Entry 8Y53 (electron microscopy, 2.93 A resolution); this record covers chains B and G of the 6 polymer chains in the assembly.

[Chain B]
Molecule: Guanine nucleotide-binding protein G(I)/G(S)/G(T) subunit beta-1
Source organism: Homo sapiens
Reference sequence: P62873 (GBB1_HUMAN); residues 7-345 here correspond to UniProt positions 2-340 (UniProt number = residue number - 5)
Chain sequence (345 residues; row label = number of the first residue in the row):
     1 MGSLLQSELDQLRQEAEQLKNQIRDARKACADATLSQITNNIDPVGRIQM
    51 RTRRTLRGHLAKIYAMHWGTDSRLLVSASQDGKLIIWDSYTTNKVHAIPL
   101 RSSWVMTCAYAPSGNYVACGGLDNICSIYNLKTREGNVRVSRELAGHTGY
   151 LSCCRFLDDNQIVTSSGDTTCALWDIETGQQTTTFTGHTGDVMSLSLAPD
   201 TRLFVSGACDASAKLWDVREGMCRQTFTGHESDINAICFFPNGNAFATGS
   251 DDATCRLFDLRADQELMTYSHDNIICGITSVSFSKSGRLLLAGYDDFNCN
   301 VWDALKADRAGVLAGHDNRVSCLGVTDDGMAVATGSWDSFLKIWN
Unresolved in the structure: 1-7
Sequence notes: initiating methionine (1); expression tag (2-6)
Swiss-Prot annotation at these positions:
  - modified residue: S7 (N-acetylserine), H271 (Phosphohistidine)

[Chain G]
Molecule: Guanine nucleotide-binding protein G(I)/G(S)/G(O) subunit gamma-2
Source organism: Homo sapiens
Reference sequence: P59768 (GBG2_HUMAN); residues 0-70 here correspond to UniProt positions 1-71 (UniProt number = residue number + 1)
Chain sequence (71 residues; numbered 0 to 70; the number before each row is that of its first residue; numbering starts at 0):
     0 MASNNTASIAQARKLVEQLKMEANIDRIKVSKAAADLMAYCEAHAKEDPL
    50 LTPVPASENPFREKKFFCAIL
Unresolved in the structure: 0-4, 59-70
Swiss-Prot annotation at these positions:
  - modified residue: A1 (N-acetylalanine), C67 (Cysteine methyl ester)
  - lipidation: C67 (S-geranylgeranyl cysteine)

[How chain B and chain G interact]
Residue-residue contacts (57):
  L12(B) - V15(G)
  A16(B) - L18(G)  hydrophobic
  L19(B) - V15(G)
  L19(B) - L18(G)  hydrophobic
  L19(B) - K19(G)
  I23(B) - A22(G)  hydrophobic
  I23(B) - R26(G)
  A26(B) - R26(G)
  C30(B) - I27(G)
  C30(B) - V29(G)
  A33(B) - V29(G)
  L35(B) - A33(G)  hydrophobic
  I38(B) - M37(G)  hydrophobic
  I42(B) - E41(G)
  V45(B) - L50(G)  hydrophobic
  I48(B) - L49(G)
  M50(B) - L49(G)  hydrophobic
  M222(B) - M20(G)  hydrophobic
  C223(B) - Q17(G)  hydrogen bond
  C223(B) - E21(G)  hydrogen bond
  R224(B) - I24(G)
  Q225(B) - I24(G)
  T226(B) - E21(G)  hydrogen bond
  F240(B) - L36(G)  hydrophobic
  P241(B) - Y39(G)  hydrogen bond (backbone-side chain)
  N242(B) - Y39(G)
  N244(B) - D35(G)
  D259(B) - A32(G)
  R261(B) - R26(G)
  R261(B) - I27(G)
  R261(B) - K31(G)
  R261(B) - D35(G)  salt bridge
  A262(B) - I27(G)
  A262(B) - V29(G)  hydrophobic
  D263(B) - R26(G)  salt bridge
  Q264(B) - V29(G)
  L266(B) - V29(G)  hydrophobic
  S284(B) - D47(G)  hydrogen bond
  S284(B) - P48(G)
  K285(B) - Y39(G)
  K285(B) - E46(G)  salt bridge
  K285(B) - P48(G)
  S286(B) - C40(G)  hydrogen bond (backbone-side chain)
  S286(B) - H43(G)
  S286(B) - A44(G)
  S286(B) - D47(G)  hydrogen bond
  R288(B) - C40(G)
  L289(B) - D47(G)
  L289(B) - L49(G)  hydrophobic
  L305(B) - L36(G)  hydrophobic
  L305(B) - M37(G)  hydrophobic
  G329(B) - P48(G)
  M330(B) - P48(G)
  M330(B) - E57(G)
  V332(B) - L49(G)  hydrophobic
  N345(B) - L49(G)
  N345(B) - N58(G)
Other interface residues (no listed pair), chain B (46 interface residues in all): E15, K20, D32, T39, T186, L257, G287, V325
Other interface residues (no listed pair), chain G (34 interface residues in all): A11, R12, D25, K28, S30

[Overview]
The interface between chain B and chain G involves 46 residues on one side and 34 on the other, with 7
hydrogen bonds and 3 salt bridges. Polar pairs include R261(B)-D35(G), D263(B)-R26(G) and K285(B)-E46(G).
Here chain B is Guanine nucleotide-binding protein G(I)/G(S)/G(T) subunit beta-1 and chain G is Guanine
nucleotide-binding protein G(I)/G(S)/G(O) subunit gamma-2, both from Homo sapiens. Entry 8Y53 (Cryo-EM
structure of the MK-5046-bound BRS3-Gq complex) was determined by electron microscopy together with 8Y52 from
the same study.
